PDB entry 3OSN | X-ray diffraction, 1.90 A resolution | chains C and A of the 3 polymer chains in the assembly

[Chain C]
Molecule: 18-nt DNA strand
Sequence (18 nucleotides; each row starts with the number of its first residue):
   837 TCTXGGGTCC TAGGACCC
Unresolved in the structure: 837-839, 848-854
Modified residues: 6OG (6-O-methyl guanosine-5'-monophosphate) at position 840; DOC (2',3'-dideoxycytidine-5'-monophosphate) at position 854

[Chain A]
Molecule: DNA polymerase iota
Source organism: Homo sapiens
Notes: EC 2.7.7.7; fragment: Catalytic fragment, residues 1-420
UniProt: Q9UNA4 (POLI_HUMAN); residues 1-420 here = UniProt positions 1-420
Sequence (420 residues; each row starts with the number of its first residue):
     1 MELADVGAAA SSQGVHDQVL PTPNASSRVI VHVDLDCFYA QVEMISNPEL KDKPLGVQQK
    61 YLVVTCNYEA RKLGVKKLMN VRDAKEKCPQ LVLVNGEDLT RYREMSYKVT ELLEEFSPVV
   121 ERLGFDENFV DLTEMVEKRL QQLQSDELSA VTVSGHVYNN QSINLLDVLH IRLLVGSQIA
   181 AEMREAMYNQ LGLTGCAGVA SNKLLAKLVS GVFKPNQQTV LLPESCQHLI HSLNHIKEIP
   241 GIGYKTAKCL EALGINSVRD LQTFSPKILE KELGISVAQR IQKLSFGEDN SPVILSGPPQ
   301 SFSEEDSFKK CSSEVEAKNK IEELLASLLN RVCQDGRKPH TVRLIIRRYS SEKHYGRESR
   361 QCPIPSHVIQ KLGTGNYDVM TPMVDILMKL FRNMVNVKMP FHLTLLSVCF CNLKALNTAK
Unresolved in the structure: 1-24, 372-376, 415-420
Ion coordination: Mg2+ site 1: Asp34, Leu35 (together with dTTP); Mg2+ site 2: Asp34, Glu127 (together with dTTP); Na+: Lys237, Ile239, Ile242 (shared with 1 residue of chain B)
Small-molecule neighbours: dTTP (TTP): Asp34, Leu35, Asp36, Cys37, Phe38, Tyr39, Gln59, Val64, Thr65, Tyr68, Arg71, Lys77, Leu78, Asp126, Glu127, Lys214

[How chain C and chain A interact]
Contacting residue pairs (26; chain C residue first):
  6OG_840(C) with Gln59(A), base contact; Lys60(A), phosphate contact; Val64(A), base contact; Leu78(A), base contact; Ser307(A), hydrogen bond to the phosphate; Arg347(A), salt bridge to the phosphate
  DG841(C) with Gln59(A), sugar contact; Lys60(A), salt bridge to the phosphate; Glu97(A), phosphate contact; Leu99(A), phosphate contact; Glu305(A), sugar contact; Ser307(A), phosphate contact
  DG842(C) with Leu99(A), phosphate contact; Arg103(A), salt bridge to the phosphate; Ser303(A), sugar contact; Glu304(A), phosphate contact; Glu305(A), hydrogen bond to the phosphate
  DG843(C) with Arg103(A), salt bridge to the phosphate; Ser301(A), sugar contact; Phe302(A), phosphate contact; Ser303(A), hydrogen bond to the phosphate; Arg331(A), salt bridge to the phosphate
  DT844(C) with Pro299(A), phosphate contact; Gln300(A), hydrogen bond to the phosphate; Ser301(A), hydrogen bond to the phosphate
  DC845(C) with Gln300(A), phosphate contact
Also at the interface, not in a pair above, chain A (22 interface residues in all): Tyr39, Leu62, Gly124, Phe125, Asp306

[In short]
6 residues of chain C face 22 of chain A across their interface, with 5 hydrogen bonds and 5 salt bridges.
Polar pairs include 6OG_840(C)-Ser307(A), DG842(C)-Glu305(A) and DG843(C)-Ser303(A). Ligands of chain A: dTTP.
The Na+ site is built by Lys237(A), Ile239(A) and Ile242(A).
Chain C is an 18-nt DNA strand and chain A is DNA polymerase iota (Homo sapiens); the structure, Structural
Basis for Proficient Incorporation of dTTP Opposite O6-Methylguanine by Human DNA Polymerase Iota, was
determined by X-ray diffraction together with 3NGD from the same study.
